PDB entry 5TCQ | electron microscopy, 3.60 A resolution | chains A and C of the 15 polymer chains in the assembly

Chain A (and C):
Molecule: Protein InvG
From: Salmonella enterica subsp. enterica serovar Typhimurium
Notes: chain C of this document is another copy of the same molecule, construct and numbering; everything in this record applies to it too
UniProtKB: P35672 (INVG_SALTY); numbering as in UniProt (aligned over 1-562)
Amino-acid sequence (562 residues; row label = number of the first residue in the row):
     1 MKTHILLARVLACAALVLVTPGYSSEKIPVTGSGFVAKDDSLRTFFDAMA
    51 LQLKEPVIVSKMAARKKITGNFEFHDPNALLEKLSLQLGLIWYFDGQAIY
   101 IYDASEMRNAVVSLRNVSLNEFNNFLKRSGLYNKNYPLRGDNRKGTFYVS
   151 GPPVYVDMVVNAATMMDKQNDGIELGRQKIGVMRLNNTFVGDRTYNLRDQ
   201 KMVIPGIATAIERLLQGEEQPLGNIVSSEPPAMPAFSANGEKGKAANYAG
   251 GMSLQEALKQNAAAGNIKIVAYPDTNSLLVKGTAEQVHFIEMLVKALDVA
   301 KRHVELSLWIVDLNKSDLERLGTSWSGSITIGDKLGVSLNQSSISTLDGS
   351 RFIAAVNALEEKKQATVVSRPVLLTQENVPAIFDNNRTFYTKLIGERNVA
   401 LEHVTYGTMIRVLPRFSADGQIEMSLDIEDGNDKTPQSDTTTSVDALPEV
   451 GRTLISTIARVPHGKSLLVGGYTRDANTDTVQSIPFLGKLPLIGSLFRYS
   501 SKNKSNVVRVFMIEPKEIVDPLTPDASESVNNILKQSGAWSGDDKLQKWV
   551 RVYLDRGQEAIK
Disordered / not traced: 1-171, 217-266, 558-562

How chain A and chain C interact:
Pairs across the interface - 22 pairs, chain A then chain C:
  L313(A) - Q547(C)
  K315(A) - D544(C)  salt bridge
  K315(A) - Q547(C)
  L468(A) - L554(C)  hydrophobic
  T473(A) - L554(C)
  D475(A) - L534(C)
  D475(A) - S541(C)
  D475(A) - R551(C)  salt bridge
  N477(A) - S537(C)  hydrogen bond (side chain-backbone)
  N477(A) - G538(C)
  N477(A) - A539(C)
  K504(A) - G538(C)  hydrogen bond (side chain-backbone)
  K504(A) - A539(C)
  K504(A) - W540(C)
  N506(A) - A539(C)  hydrogen bond (side chain-backbone)
  N506(A) - S541(C)  hydrogen bond
  N506(A) - Q547(C)
  N506(A) - R551(C)
  V508(A) - Q547(C)
  V508(A) - V550(C)  hydrophobic
  V508(A) - R551(C)
  V510(A) - V550(C)  hydrophobic
Also at the interface, not in a pair above, chain A (15 interface residues in all): V311, N314, Q364, A476, M512
Also at the interface, not in a pair above, chain C (13 interface residues in all): L546, Y553

Summary:
The interface between chain A and chain C involves 15 residues on one side and 13 on the other, with 4
hydrogen bonds and 2 salt bridges. Polar pairs include K315(A)-D544(C), D475(A)-R551(C) and N477(A)-S537(C).
Both chains are Protein InvG (Salmonella enterica subsp. enterica serovar Typhimurium). Entry 5TCQ
(Near-atomic resolution cryo-EM structure of the Salmonella SPI-1 type III secretion injectisome secretin
InvG) was determined by electron microscopy (same publication as 5TCP and 5TCR).
